8R3G - chains C and D of the 6 polymer chains in the assembly; structure by electron microscopy, 4.40 A resolution (low resolution: residue-level contacts below are approximate; hydrogen-bond / salt-bridge calls are withheld).

Chain C (and D):
Name: Central glycolytic genes regulator
From: Bacillus subtilis
Notes: chain D of this document is another copy of the same molecule, construct and numbering; everything in this record applies to it too
UniProt: O32253 (CGGR_BACSU); residues 1-340 here = UniProt positions 1-340
Sequence (346 residues; each row starts with the number of its first residue; numbers below 1 keep their minus sign (Gly-5 is residue -5)):
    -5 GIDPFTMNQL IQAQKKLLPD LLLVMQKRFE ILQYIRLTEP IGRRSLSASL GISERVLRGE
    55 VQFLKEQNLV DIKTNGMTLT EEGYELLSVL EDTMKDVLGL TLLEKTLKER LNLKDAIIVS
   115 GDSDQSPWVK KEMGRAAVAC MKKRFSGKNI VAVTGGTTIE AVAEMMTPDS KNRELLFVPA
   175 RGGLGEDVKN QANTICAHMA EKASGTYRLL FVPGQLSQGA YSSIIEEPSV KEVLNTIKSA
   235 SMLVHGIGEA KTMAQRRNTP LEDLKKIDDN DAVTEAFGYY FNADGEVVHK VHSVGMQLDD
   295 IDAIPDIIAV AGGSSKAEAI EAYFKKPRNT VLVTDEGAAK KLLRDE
Disordered / not traced: -5 to 0, 180-182, 339-340
Differences from the reference sequence: expression tag (-5 to 0)
Modified / non-standard residues: Mse1, Mse19, Mse71, Mse88, Mse127, Mse135, Mse159, Mse160, Mse193, Mse236, Mse247, Mse290 (selenomethionine; parent Met)
Curated features (UniProtKB/Swiss-Prot):
  - DNA-binding region: Arg37 to Gln56 (H-T-H motif)
  - binding site (beta-D-fructose 1,6-bisphosphate): Gly149 to Thr152, Arg175, Gln185, Arg250, Arg251, Glu269, Lys310
What the authors report for this chain:
  - binding site for operator DNA: Arg37, Arg38, Arg52
  - binding site for operator DNA: Arg49

Chain C / chain D interface:
Pairs across the interface - 39 pairs, chain C then chain D:
  Mse1(C) with Mse1(D)
  Gln3(C) with Val83(D); Thr87(D)
  Leu4(C) with Mse1(D); Ile5(D); Mse19(D); Val91(D)
  Ile5(C) with Leu4(D)
  Ala7(C) with Leu80(D); Leu84(D)
  Gln8(C) with Gln8(D)
  Lys10(C) with Gln61(D)
  Leu11(C) with Arg22(D); Phe57(D)
  Leu12(C) with Leu15(D); Val18(D); Mse19(D); Arg22(D)
  Pro13(C) with Gln61(D)
  Asp14(C) with Arg22(D); Phe57(D)
  Leu15(C) with Leu12(D)
  Mse19(C) with Gln8(D); Leu11(D); Leu12(D)
  Arg22(C) with Leu11(D)
  Phe57(C) with Lys10(D); Leu11(D)
  Gln61(C) with Lys10(D); Arg129(D)
  Asn62(C) with Arg129(D); Mse159(D)
  Glu75(C) with Lys125(D)
  Glu76(C) with Arg129(D); Mse159(D)
  Leu80(C) with Ala7(D); Lys10(D)
  Leu84(C) with Leu4(D); Ala7(D)
Also at the interface, not in a pair above, chain C (28 interface residues in all): Val18, Phe23, Leu58, Glu60, Leu63, Val83, Thr87
Also at the interface, not in a pair above, chain D (30 interface residues in all): Gln3, Lys9, Pro13, Leu26, Leu58, Leu63, Asp86, Glu126

Summary:
28 residues of chain C and 30 residues of chain D are in contact. Curated annotation (UniProt) lists 10
beta-D-fructose 1,6-bisphosphate-binding residues on chain C. From the paper: a binding site for operator DNA
at Arg37(C), Arg38(C) and Arg52(C) among others.
Chain C and chain D are both Central glycolytic genes regulator (Bacillus subtilis); the structure, Central
glycolytic genes regulator (CggR) bound to DNA operator, was determined by electron microscopy, deposited
together with 8R7Y.
